PDB entry 6IU1 | X-ray diffraction, 2.89 A resolution | chains F and G of the 10 polymer chains in the assembly

== Chain F (and G) ==
Name: Peroxiredoxin
Source organism: Pyrococcus horikoshii OT3
Notes: EC 1.11.1.15; chain G of this document is another copy of the same molecule, construct and numbering; everything in this record applies to it too
Reference sequence: O58966 (TDXH_PYRHO); numbering as in UniProt (aligned over 1-216)
Amino-acid sequence (216 residues; each row starts with the number of its first residue):
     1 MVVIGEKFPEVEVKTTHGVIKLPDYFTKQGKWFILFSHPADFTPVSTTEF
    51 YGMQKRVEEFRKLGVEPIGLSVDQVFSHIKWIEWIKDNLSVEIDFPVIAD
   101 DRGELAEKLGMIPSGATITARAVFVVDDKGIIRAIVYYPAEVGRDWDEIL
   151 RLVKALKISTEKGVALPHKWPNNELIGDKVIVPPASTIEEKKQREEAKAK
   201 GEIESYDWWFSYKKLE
Unresolved in the structure: 1, 216
Construct notes: engineered mutation Ser46 (Cys in O58966), Ser205 (Cys in O58966), Ser211 (Cys in O58966)

== Interface between chain F and chain G ==
Residue-residue contacts (40; chain F residue first):
  Pro39(F) with Gln74(G)
  Ala40(F) with Gln74(G); Phe76(G), hydrophobic
  Asp41(F) with Phe76(G)
  Phe42(F) with Phe76(G); Lys80(G)
  Thr43(F) with Phe76(G)
  Val72(F) with Asp101(G)
  Asp73(F) with Gln74(G)
  Gln74(F) with Pro39(G); Ala40(G); Val72(G); Asp73(G); Ile118(G)
  Phe76(F) with Ala40(G), hydrophobic; Asp41(G); Phe42(G); Thr43(G)
  Ser77(F) with Asp73(G); Ser77(G)
  Lys80(F) with Phe42(G)
  Asp101(F) with Val72(G); Asp101(G); Thr117(G), hydrogen bond; Ile118(G)
  Arg102(F) with Arg102(G), hydrogen bond (side chain-backbone); Gly103(G), hydrogen bond (side chain-backbone); Glu104(G); Glu107(G), salt bridge; Ile112(G); Thr117(G)
  Gly103(F) with Arg102(G), hydrogen bond (backbone-side chain)
  Glu104(F) with Arg102(G); Thr117(G)
  Glu107(F) with Arg102(G), salt bridge
  Ile112(F) with Arg102(G)
  Thr117(F) with Asp101(G), hydrogen bond; Arg102(G)
  Ile118(F) with Gln74(G); Asp101(G)
Also at the interface, not in a pair above, chain G (20 interface residues in all): Trp84

== In short ==
The interface between chain F and chain G involves 19 residues on one side and 20 on the other, with 5
hydrogen bonds and 2 salt bridges. Polar pairs include Arg102(F)-Glu107(G), Asp101(F)-Thr117(G) and
Arg102(F)-Arg102(G).
Chain F and chain G are both Peroxiredoxin (Pyrococcus horikoshii OT3); the structure, Peroxiredoxin from
Pyrococcus horikoshii 0Cys mutant), was determined by X-ray diffraction together with 6ITZ and 6IU0 from the
same study.
